5ZB1 - chain A; structure by X-ray diffraction, 3.06 A resolution.

== Chain A ==
Molecule: ORF57
From: Human herpesvirus 8
Notes: fragment: C-terminal domain
UniProtKB: A0A0N9SHG8 (A0A0N9SHG8_HHV8); residue numbers follow UniProt; this construct covers 168-455
Chain sequence (288 residues; row label = number of the first residue in the row):
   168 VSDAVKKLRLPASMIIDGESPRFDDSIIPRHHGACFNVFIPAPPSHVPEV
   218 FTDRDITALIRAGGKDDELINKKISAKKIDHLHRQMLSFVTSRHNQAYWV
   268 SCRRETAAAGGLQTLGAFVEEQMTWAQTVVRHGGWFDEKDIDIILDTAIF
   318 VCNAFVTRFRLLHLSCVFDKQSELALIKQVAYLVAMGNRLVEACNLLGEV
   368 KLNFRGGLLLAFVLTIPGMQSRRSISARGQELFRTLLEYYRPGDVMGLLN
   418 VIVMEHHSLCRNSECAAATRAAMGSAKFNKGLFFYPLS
Not modelled in the structure: 168-188, 211-220, 455
Bound ions: Zn2+: Cys333, His423, Cys427, Cys432
What the authors report for this chain:
  - Zn2+ coordination: Cys333, His423, Cys427, Cys432
  - contacts within the chain: Thr281-Phe445, Ala443-Asn446 (hydrogen bond), Asp234-Asn446 (hydrogen bond), Lys239-Asn446 (hydrogen bond), Thr273-Lys447, Arg270-Gly448 (hydrogen bond), Asn446-Leu449 (hydrogen bond), Lys239-Leu449 (hydrogen bond), Glu288-Phe450 (hydrogen bond), Glu288-Phe451 (hydrogen bond), Lys239-Tyr452, Ile241-Tyr452
  - self-association interface (contacts with another copy of this molecule); pairs are residue here / residue on that copy: Tyr452-Cys202
  - mutagenesis - C333S/H423L/C427S/C432S: decreased expression
  - mutagenesis - R270A/R271A, R325A/R327A: abolished binding to ORF57 (chain A)
  - mutagenesis - R270A/R271A, W292P, R325A/R327A, C333S/H423L/C427S/C432S: decreased stability
  - mutagenesis - K345A: unchanged binding to ORF57 (chain A)
  - mutagenesis - K345A: unchanged stability
  - mutagenesis - W292P: abolished co-localization with ORF57 (chain A)

== Overview ==
Cys333, His423, Cys427 and Cys432 form the Zn2+ site. From the paper: R270A/R271A, W292P and R325A/R327A,
among others, reduce stability; Zn2+ coordination by Cys333, His423 and Cys427 among others; 5 substitutions
were tested in all.
Chain A is ORF57 (Human herpesvirus 8); the structure, Monomeric crystal structure of orf57 from KSHV, was
determined by X-ray diffraction (same publication as 5ZB3).
